Entry 8GPI (electron microscopy, 3.00 A resolution); this record covers chains A and T of the 12 polymer chains in the assembly.

Chain A:
Protein: 8ANC195 Fab heavy chain
Source organism: Homo sapiens
Notes: antibody fragment or engineered binder
Sequence (235 residues; numbered 0 to 234; the number before each row is that of its first residue; numbering starts at 0):
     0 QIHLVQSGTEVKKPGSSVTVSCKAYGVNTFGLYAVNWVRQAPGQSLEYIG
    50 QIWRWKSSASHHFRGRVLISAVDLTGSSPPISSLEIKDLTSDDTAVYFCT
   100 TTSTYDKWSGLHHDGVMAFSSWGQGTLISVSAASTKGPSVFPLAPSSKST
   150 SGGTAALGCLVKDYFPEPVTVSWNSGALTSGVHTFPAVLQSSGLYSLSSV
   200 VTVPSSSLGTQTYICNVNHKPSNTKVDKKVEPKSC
Disordered / not traced: 130-234
Disulfides: C21-C98

Chain T:
Protein: X18 UFO gp41
Source organism: Human immunodeficiency virus 1
Sequence (622 residues; numbered 30 to 664; 13 numbers in that range are skipped by the numbering (no residue carries them; nothing is unmodelled there); the number before each row is that of its first residue):
    30 NLWVTVYYGVPVWRDADTTLFCASDAKAHVPEAHNVWATHACVPTDPNPQ
    80 EIPLENVTENFNMWKNNMVEQMQEDVISLWDQSLKPCVKLTPLCVTLNCT
   130 KANLTHNTTNDKNGTGNITDEVKIGNITDEVKNCTFNMTTEIRDKQQKVH
   180 ALFYALDIVQMKENGSEYRLISCNTSVIKQACPKISFDPIPIHYCAPAGY
   230 AILKCNDKKFNGTGPCKNVSTVQCTHGIKPVVSTQLLLNGSLAEEEIIIR
   280 SENLTNNAKNIIVHLNKSVSISCTRPSNNTRTSIRIGPGQMFYRTGDIIG
   330 DIRKAYCELNGTEWNETLNKVTEKLKEHFNKTIVFQPPSGGDLETTMHHF
   380 NCRGEFFYCNTTKLFNTKNGTREEFNGTIILPCRIKQIVNMWQGVGQAMY
   430 APPISGIINCTSNITGIILTRDGGNGNTTDETFRPGGGNIKDNWRSELYK
   480 YKVVQIEPLGIAPTRCKRRVVDGGGGSGGGGSAVGIGAMIFGFLGAAGST
   530 MGAASITLTVQARQL
   558 LSGNPDWLPDMTVWGIKQLQARVLAVERYLKDQKFLGLWGCSGKIICCTN
   608 VPWNSTWSNKSYEEIWNNMTWIEWEKEISNYTNRIYDLLTESQNQQERNE
   658 KDLLELD
Disordered / not traced: 30-520, 558-568, 664
Disulfides: C598-C604
Covalently attached groups: N-acetylglucosamine (NAG) linked to N611, N637
Reported in the primary citation:
  - self-association interface (contacts with another copy of this molecule): R655

How chain A and chain T interact:
Contacting residue pairs - 7 pairs, chain A then chain T:
  K106(A) - I629(T)
  K106(A) - K633(T)  hydrogen bond (backbone-side chain)
  W107(A) - E632(T)
  W107(A) - K633(T)
  S108(A) - K633(T)  hydrogen bond (backbone-side chain)
  H111(A) - K633(T)  hydrogen bond (backbone-side chain)
  D113(A) - E630(T)
Also at the interface, not in a pair above, chain A (6 interface residues in all): H112
Also at the interface, not in a pair above, chain T (5 interface residues in all): E634

Summary:
6 residues of chain A face 5 of chain T across their interface; the contacts include 3 hydrogen bonds. Polar
pairs include K106(A)-K633(T), S108(A)-K633(T) and H111(A)-K633(T). Covalently linked N-acetylglucosamine: at
N611(T) and N637(T). The paper reports a self-association interface involving R655(T).
Chain A is 8ANC195 Fab heavy chain (Homo sapiens) and chain T is X18 UFO gp41 (Human immunodeficiency virus
1); the structure, HIV-1 Env X18 UFO in complex with 8ANC195 Fab, was determined by electron microscopy (same
publication as 8GP5, 8GPG, 8GPJ and 8GPK).
